Entry 9LLD (electron microscopy, 3.60 A resolution); this record covers chains C and B of the 9 polymer chains in the assembly.

== Chain C (and B) ==
Name: Core gene UL27 family protein
From: Human gammaherpesvirus 8
Notes: chain B of this document is another copy of the same molecule, construct and numbering; everything in this record applies to it too
Reference sequence: Q77UU3 (Q77UU3_HHV8); residues 1-653 here = UniProt positions 1-653
Chain sequence (661 residues; numbered 1 to 661; the number before each row is that of its first residue):
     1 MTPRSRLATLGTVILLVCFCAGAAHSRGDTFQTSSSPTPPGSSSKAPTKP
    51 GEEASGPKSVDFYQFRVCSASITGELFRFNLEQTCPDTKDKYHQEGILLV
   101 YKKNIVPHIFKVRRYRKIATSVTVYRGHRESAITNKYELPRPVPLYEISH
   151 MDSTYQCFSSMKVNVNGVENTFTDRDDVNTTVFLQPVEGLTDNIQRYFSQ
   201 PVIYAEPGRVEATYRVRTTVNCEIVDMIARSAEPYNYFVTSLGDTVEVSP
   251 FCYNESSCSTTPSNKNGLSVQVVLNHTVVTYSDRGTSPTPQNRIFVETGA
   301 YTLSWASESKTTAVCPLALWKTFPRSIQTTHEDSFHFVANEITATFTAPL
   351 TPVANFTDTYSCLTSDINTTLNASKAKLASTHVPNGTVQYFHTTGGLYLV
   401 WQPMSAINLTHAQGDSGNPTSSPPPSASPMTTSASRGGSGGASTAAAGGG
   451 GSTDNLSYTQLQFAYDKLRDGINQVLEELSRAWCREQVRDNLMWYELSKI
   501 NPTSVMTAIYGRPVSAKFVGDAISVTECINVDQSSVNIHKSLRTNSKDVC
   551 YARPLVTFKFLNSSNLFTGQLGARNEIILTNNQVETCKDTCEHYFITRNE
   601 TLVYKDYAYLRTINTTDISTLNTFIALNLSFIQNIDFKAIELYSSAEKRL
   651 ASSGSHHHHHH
Unresolved in the structure: 1-57, 411-453, 654-661
Sequence notes: conflict H128 (Leu in Q77UU3), R129 (Thr in Q77UU3), R209 (Trp in Q77UU3), V210 (Phe in Q77UU3), E211 (Pro in Q77UU3), A212 (Gly in Q77UU3), T213 (Ile in Q77UU3), G437 (Arg in Q77UU3), G438 (Lys in Q77UU3), S439 (Arg in Q77UU3), G440 (Arg in Q77UU3), G441 (Ser in Q77UU3); expression tag (654-661)
Cystine bridges: C68-C528, C85-C484, C315-C362

== How chain C and chain B interact ==
Contacting residue pairs (71):
  L76(C) - S619(B)  hydrogen bond (backbone-side chain)
  F77(C) - S619(B)
  F77(C) - T620(B)
  F77(C) - L621(B)
  R78(C) - T615(B)
  R78(C) - I618(B)
  R78(C) - S619(B)  hydrogen bond (backbone-backbone)
  R78(C) - T620(B)  hydrogen bond
  R78(C) - L621(B)
  F79(C) - L621(B)  hydrophobic
  N80(C) - T620(B)
  L81(C) - R574(B)
  S131(C) - N170(B)  hydrogen bond
  S131(C) - F172(B)
  S334(C) - D636(B)  hydrogen bond
  H336(C) - D636(B)  salt bridge
  S457(C) - S457(B)
  Y458(C) - F637(B)
  Y458(C) - A639(B)  hydrophobic
  Q460(C) - L461(B)
  L461(C) - L461(B)
  Q462(C) - I635(B)  hydrogen bond (side chain-backbone)
  Q462(C) - D636(B)
  Q462(C) - F637(B)  hydrogen bond (side chain-backbone)
  Y465(C) - Q633(B)  hydrogen bond (side chain-backbone)
  L468(C) - Y465(B)  hydrophobic
  L468(C) - L468(B)  hydrophobic
  R469(C) - I632(B)  hydrogen bond (side chain-backbone)
  R469(C) - Q633(B)  hydrogen bond (side chain-backbone)
  R469(C) - N634(B)
  I472(C) - I472(B)  hydrophobic
  N473(C) - F631(B)
  N473(C) - I632(B)  hydrogen bond (side chain-backbone)
  L476(C) - S630(B)
  W483(C) - I625(B)
  W483(C) - L627(B)  hydrophobic
  E486(C) - W483(B)
  E486(C) - E486(B)
  E486(C) - Q487(B)
  Q487(C) - F624(B)
  Q487(C) - I625(B)  hydrogen bond (side chain-backbone)
  R489(C) - W494(B)
  L492(C) - A508(B)
  M493(C) - W494(B)  hydrophobic
  L497(C) - L497(B)  hydrophobic
  I500(C) - I500(B)  hydrophobic
  I509(C) - T623(B)
  V519(C) - E592(B)
  G520(C) - Y594(B)
  D521(C) - Y594(B)  hydrogen bond (backbone-backbone)
  D521(C) - I596(B)
  I625(C) - R485(B)
  I625(C) - E486(B)
  I625(C) - R489(B)
  L627(C) - A482(B)  hydrophobic
  N628(C) - E478(B)
  L629(C) - E478(B)
  S630(C) - E478(B)
  D636(C) - T343(B)
  F637(C) - T343(B)
  F637(C) - A464(B)  hydrophobic
  K638(C) - Q460(B)  hydrogen bond (backbone-side chain)
  I640(C) - L456(B)  hydrophobic
  L642(C) - K102(B)  hydrogen bond (backbone-side chain)
  L642(C) - W320(B)
  Y643(C) - K102(B)
  Y643(C) - K103(B)  hydrogen bond (side chain-backbone)
  Y643(C) - I105(B)  hydrophobic
  E647(C) - I105(B)
  L650(C) - P107(B)
  S653(C) - R230(B)
Interface residues without a listed pair, chain C (59 interface residues in all): Q83, R126, I133, L190, A464, V475, A482, V488, Y495, A522, E641, A651, S652
Interface residues without a listed pair, chain B (66 interface residues in all): K136, V168, V216, N266, I342, D454, Y458, F463, Q474, V475, L476, D490, I509, H593, F595, L629

== Summary ==
59 residues of chain C and 66 residues of chain B are in contact, with 16 hydrogen bonds and 1 salt bridge.
Among the polar pairs are H336(C)-D636(B), L76(C)-S619(B) and R78(C)-T620(B).
Both chains are Core gene UL27 family protein (Human gammaherpesvirus 8). Entry 9LLD (Post-fusion ectodomain
of KSHV gB in complex with 2C4 Fab) was determined by electron microscopy together with 8Y48 from the same
study.
